PDB entry 8YVY | electron microscopy, 3.02 A resolution | chains B and I of the 16 polymer chains in the assembly

[Chain B (and I)]
Name: Spike glycoprotein E2
Organism: Semliki Forest virus 4
Notes: chain I of this document is another copy of the same molecule, construct and numbering; everything in this record applies to it too
UniProt: A0A0E3T652 (A0A0E3T652_SFV); residues 5-422 here correspond to UniProt positions 338-755 (UniProt number = residue number + 333)
Amino-acid sequence (418 residues; numbered 5 to 422; the number before each row is that of its first residue):
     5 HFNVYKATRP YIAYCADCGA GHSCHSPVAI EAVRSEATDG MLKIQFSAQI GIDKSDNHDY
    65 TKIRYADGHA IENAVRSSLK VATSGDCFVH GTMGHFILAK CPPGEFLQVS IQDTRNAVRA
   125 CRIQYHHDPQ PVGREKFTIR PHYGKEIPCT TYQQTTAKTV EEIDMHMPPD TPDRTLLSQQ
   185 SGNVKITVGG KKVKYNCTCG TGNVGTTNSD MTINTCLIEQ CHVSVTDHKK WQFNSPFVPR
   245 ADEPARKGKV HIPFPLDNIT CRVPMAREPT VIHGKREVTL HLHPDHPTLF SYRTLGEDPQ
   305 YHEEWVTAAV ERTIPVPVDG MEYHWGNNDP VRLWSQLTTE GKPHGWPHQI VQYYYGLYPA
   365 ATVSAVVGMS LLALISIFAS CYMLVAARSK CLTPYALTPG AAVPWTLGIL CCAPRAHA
Cystine bridges: Cys-19/Cys-125, Cys-91/Cys-105, Cys-201/Cys-225, Cys-203/Cys-220
Glycans and other covalent adducts: glycan linked to Asn-200; N-acetylglucosamine (NAG) linked to Asn-262

[How chain B and chain I interact]
Contacting residue pairs (14):
  Phe-92(B) with Ala-24(I), hydrophobic
  His-94(B) with Ala-24(I)
  Thr-142(B) with Glu-109(I); Gln-128(I)
  Ile-143(B) with Asp-21(I); Phe-110(I), hydrophobic; Ile-127(I); Gln-128(I)
  Arg-144(B) with Ala-20(I), hydrogen bond (side chain-backbone); Gly-25(I); Ser-27(I)
  Pro-145(B) with Ala-20(I)
  Arg-266(B) with Tyr-18(I), hydrogen bond
  His-290(B) with Gln-128(I)
Other interface residues (no listed pair), chain B (9 interface residues in all): His-146
Other interface residues (no listed pair), chain I (14 interface residues in all): Gly-23, His-26, Arg-126, Phe-241

[In short]
9 residues of chain B face 14 of chain I across their interface, with 2 hydrogen bonds. Polar pairs include
Arg-144(B)/Ala-20(I) and Arg-266(B)/Tyr-18(I). N-acetylglucosamine is covalently linked to Asn-262(B).
Chain B and chain I are both Spike glycoprotein E2 (Semliki Forest virus 4); the structure, Semliki Forest
virus virion, was determined by electron microscopy together with 8YVZ, 8YW1 and 8YW2 from the same study.
